Entry 8UN1 (electron microscopy, 3.90 A resolution); this record covers chains E and F of the 21 polymer chains in the assembly.

Chain E:
Molecule: T33-ml23-redesigned-CutA-fold
Organism: synthetic construct
Chain sequence (101 residues; numbered 17 to 117; the number before each row is that of its first residue):
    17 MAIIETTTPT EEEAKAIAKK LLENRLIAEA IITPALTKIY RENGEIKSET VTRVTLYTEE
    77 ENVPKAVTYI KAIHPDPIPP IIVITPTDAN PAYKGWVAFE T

Chain F:
Molecule: T33-ml23-redesigned-tandem-BMC-T-fold
Organism: synthetic construct
Chain sequence (190 residues; numbered 16 to 205; the number before each row is that of its first residue):
    16 DPERPALGIL ELSSYARGVK VADAALKAAP VKLLKCEPVE PGRALIMLLG EPEDVAKAMI
    76 AALDVAGLGS GNLIDYALIP EIHPQLLPFL KEYKKSEPIK DPNKAIIVAE VSTVAAAIEA
   136 ADVALRLANV ELTSMRLAEH IGGRASFTLI GDKEDVEKAA RAIRGVAGER LLDLEIIEKP
   196 VEALIGNEFF
Disordered / not traced: 204-205

Interface between chain E and chain F:
Residue-residue contacts (9; chain E residue first):
  Pro80(E) with Leu83(F), hydrophobic
  Lys81(E) with Met74(F), hydrogen bond (side chain-backbone); Ile75(F), hydrogen bond (side chain-backbone); Leu78(F)
  Thr84(E) with Met74(F)
  Ala88(E) with Pro67(F); Glu68(F); Ala71(F), hydrophobic
  Ile89(E) with Glu68(F)
Other interface residues (no listed pair), chain E (7 interface residues in all): Tyr85, Lys87
Other interface residues (no listed pair), chain F (11 interface residues in all): Asp79, Tyr91, Leu93, Pro95

Overview:
7 residues of chain E and 11 residues of chain F are in contact; the contacts include 2 hydrogen bonds. Polar
pairs include Lys81(E)-Met74(F) and Lys81(E)-Ile75(F).
Here chain E is T33-ml23-redesigned-CutA-fold and chain F is T33-ml23-redesigned-tandem-BMC-T-fold, both from
synthetic construct. Entry 8UN1 (T33-ml23 Assembly Intermediate - Designed Tetrahedral Protein Cage Using
Machine Learning Algorithms) was determined by electron microscopy (same publication as 8UF0, 8UI2, 8UJA,
8UKM, 8UMP and 8UMR).
